Entry 1XU5 (X-ray diffraction, 1.96 A resolution); this record covers chains C and D of the 6 polymer chains in the assembly.

== Chain C (and D) ==
Protein: Methane monooxygenase component A beta chain
Organism: Methylococcus capsulatus
Notes: EC 1.14.13.25; fragment: beta subunit; chain D of this document is another copy of the same molecule, construct and numbering; everything in this record applies to it too
UniProt: P18798 (MEMB_METCA); numbering as in UniProt (aligned over 1-389)
Chain sequence (389 residues; each row starts with the number of its first residue):
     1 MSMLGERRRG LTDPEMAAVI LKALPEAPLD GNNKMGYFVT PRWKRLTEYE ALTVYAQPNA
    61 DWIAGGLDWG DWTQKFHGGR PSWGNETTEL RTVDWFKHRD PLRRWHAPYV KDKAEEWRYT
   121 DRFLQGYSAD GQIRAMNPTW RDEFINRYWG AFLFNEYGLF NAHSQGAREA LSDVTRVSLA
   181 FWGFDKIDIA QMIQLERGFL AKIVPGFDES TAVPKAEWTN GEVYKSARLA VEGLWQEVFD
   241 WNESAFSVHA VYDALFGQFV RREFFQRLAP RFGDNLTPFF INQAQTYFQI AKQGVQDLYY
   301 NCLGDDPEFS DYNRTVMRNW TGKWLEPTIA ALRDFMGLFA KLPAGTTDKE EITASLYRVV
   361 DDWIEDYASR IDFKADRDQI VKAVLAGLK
Unresolved in the structure: 1

== Interface between chain C and chain D ==
Contacting residue pairs (72; chain C residue first):
  Met-3(C) with Pro-25(D); Glu-26(D)
  Leu-4(C) with Leu-21(D), hydrophobic; Leu-24(D), hydrophobic
  Leu-11(C) with Thr-12(D)
  Thr-12(C) with Leu-11(D)
  Pro-14(C) with Pro-14(D); Ala-17(D), hydrophobic; Ala-18(D); Leu-21(D)
  Ala-18(C) with Pro-14(D)
  Leu-24(C) with Leu-4(D), hydrophobic
  Pro-25(C) with Met-3(D)
  Ala-27(C) with Met-3(D)
  Pro-28(C) with Met-3(D)
  Lys-111(C) with Arg-118(D)
  Asp-112(C) with Arg-118(D), salt bridge; Arg-122(D), salt bridge
  Glu-115(C) with Glu-115(D); Arg-118(D), salt bridge; Arg-122(D), salt bridge
  Glu-116(C) with Tyr-119(D); Arg-122(D), salt bridge
  Arg-118(C) with Lys-111(D); Asp-112(D), salt bridge; Glu-115(D), salt bridge
  Tyr-119(C) with Glu-116(D); Tyr-119(D), hydrophobic; Asn-282(D); Gln-283(D)
  Arg-122(C) with Asp-112(D), salt bridge; Glu-115(D), salt bridge; Glu-116(D), salt bridge; Thr-286(D)
  Phe-123(C) with Asn-282(D)
  Gly-126(C) with Gln-289(D)
  Ala-129(C) with Gln-289(D)
  Asp-130(C) with Gln-258(D), hydrogen bond; Arg-262(D), salt bridge; Gln-285(D); Gln-289(D), hydrogen bond
  Gln-132(C) with Gln-266(D), hydrogen bond
  Arg-134(C) with Arg-262(D); Arg-358(D); Asp-362(D), salt bridge
  Gln-258(C) with Asp-130(D), hydrogen bond
  Arg-262(C) with Asp-130(D), salt bridge; Gln-132(D); Arg-134(D)
  Gln-266(C) with Gln-132(D), hydrogen bond; Asn-275(D), hydrogen bond (backbone-side chain)
  Pro-270(C) with Pro-270(D); Asn-275(D)
  Arg-271(C) with Pro-270(D)
  Asn-275(C) with Gln-266(D), hydrogen bond (side chain-backbone); Pro-270(D); Pro-278(D)
  Pro-278(C) with Asn-275(D)
  Phe-279(C) with Asn-282(D)
  Asn-282(C) with Tyr-119(D); Phe-123(D); Phe-279(D)
  Gln-283(C) with Tyr-119(D)
  Gln-285(C) with Asp-130(D); Gln-132(D)
  Thr-286(C) with Arg-122(D); Phe-123(D)
  Gln-289(C) with Gly-126(D); Ala-129(D); Asp-130(D), hydrogen bond
  Arg-358(C) with Arg-134(D)
  Asp-362(C) with Arg-134(D), salt bridge
Interface residues without a listed pair, chain C (43 interface residues in all): Ala-17, Leu-21, Glu-26, Ala-135, Lys-292
Interface residues without a listed pair, chain D (40 interface residues in all): Ala-27, Arg-271

== Overview ==
Chain C and chain D form an interface of 43 and 40 residues respectively, with 8 hydrogen bonds and 14 salt
bridges. Among the polar pairs are Asp-112(C)/Arg-118(D), Asp-112(C)/Arg-122(D) and Glu-115(C)/Arg-118(D).
Chain C and chain D are both Methane monooxygenase component A beta chain (Methylococcus capsulatus); the
structure, Soluble methane monooxygenase hydroxylase-phenol soaked, was determined by X-ray diffraction,
deposited together with 1XU3, 1XVB, 1XVC, 1XVD, 1XVE, 1XVF and 1XVG.
